Entry 4KE0 (X-ray diffraction, 2.30 A resolution); this record covers chain A.

[Chain A]
Molecule: Beta-secretase 1
From: Homo sapiens
Notes: EC 3.4.23.46
UniProtKB: P56817 (BACE1_HUMAN); residues -18 to 392 here correspond to UniProt positions 43-453 (UniProt number = residue number + 61)
Sequence (411 residues; row label = number of the first residue in the row; numbers below 1 keep their minus sign (Leu-18 is residue -18)):
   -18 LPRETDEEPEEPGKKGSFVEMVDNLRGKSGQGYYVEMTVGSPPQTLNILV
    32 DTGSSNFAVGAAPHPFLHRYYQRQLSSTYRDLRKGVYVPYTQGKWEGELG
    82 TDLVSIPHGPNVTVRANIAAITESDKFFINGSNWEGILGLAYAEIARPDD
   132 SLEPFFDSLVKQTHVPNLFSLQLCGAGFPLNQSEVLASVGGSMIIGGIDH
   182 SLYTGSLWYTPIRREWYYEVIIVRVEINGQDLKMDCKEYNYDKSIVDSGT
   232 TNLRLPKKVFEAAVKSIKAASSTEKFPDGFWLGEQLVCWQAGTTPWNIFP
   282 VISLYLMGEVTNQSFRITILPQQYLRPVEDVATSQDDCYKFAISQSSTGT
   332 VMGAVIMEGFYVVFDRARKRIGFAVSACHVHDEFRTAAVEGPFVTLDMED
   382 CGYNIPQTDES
Disordered / not traced: -18 to -5, 158-167, 311-316, 387-392
Sequence notes: engineered mutation Lys-5 (Arg56 in P56817), Lys-4 (Arg57 in P56817)
Curated features (UniProtKB/Swiss-Prot):
  - active site: Asp32, Asp228
  - modified residue (N6-acetyllysine): Lys65, Lys214, Lys218, Lys224, Lys238, Lys239, Lys246
  - glycosylation (N-linked (GlcNAc...) asparagine): Asn92, Asn111, Asn162, Asn293
Cystine bridges: Cys155-Cys359, Cys217-Cys382, Cys269-Cys319
Residues lining bound ligands: 1R8 ((3S)-3-[(1R)-2-{[(4S)-6-ethyl-3,4-dihydrospiro[chromene-2,1'-cyclobutan]-4-yl]amino}-1-hydroxyethyl]-4-azabicyclo[10.3.1]hexadeca-1(16),12,14-trien-5-one): Gly11, Gln12, Leu30, Asp32, Gly34, Ser35, Val69, Pro70, Tyr71, Thr72, Gln73, Phe108, Ile110, Trp115, Ile118, Ile126, Tyr198, Lys224, Ile226, Asp228, Gly230, Thr231, Arg235, Thr329, Val332

[In short]
Chain A binds compound 1R8. Curated annotation (UniProt) lists active-site residues Asp32 and Asp228.
Chain A is Beta-secretase 1 (Homo sapiens); the structure, Crystal structure of BACE1 in complex with
hydroxyethylamine-macrocyclic inhibitor 13, was determined by X-ray diffraction together with 4K8S, 4K9H and
4KE1 from the same study.
